Entry 5XXW (electron microscopy, 6.00 A resolution (low resolution: residue-level contacts below are approximate; hydrogen-bond / salt-bridge calls are withheld)); this record covers chains O and P of the 18 polymer chains in the assembly.

# Chain O
Molecule: Tubulin alpha-1A chain
Source organism: Sus scrofa
UniProt: P02550 (TBA1A_PIG); residues 2-439 here = UniProt positions 2-439
Sequence (438 residues; each row starts with the number of its first residue):
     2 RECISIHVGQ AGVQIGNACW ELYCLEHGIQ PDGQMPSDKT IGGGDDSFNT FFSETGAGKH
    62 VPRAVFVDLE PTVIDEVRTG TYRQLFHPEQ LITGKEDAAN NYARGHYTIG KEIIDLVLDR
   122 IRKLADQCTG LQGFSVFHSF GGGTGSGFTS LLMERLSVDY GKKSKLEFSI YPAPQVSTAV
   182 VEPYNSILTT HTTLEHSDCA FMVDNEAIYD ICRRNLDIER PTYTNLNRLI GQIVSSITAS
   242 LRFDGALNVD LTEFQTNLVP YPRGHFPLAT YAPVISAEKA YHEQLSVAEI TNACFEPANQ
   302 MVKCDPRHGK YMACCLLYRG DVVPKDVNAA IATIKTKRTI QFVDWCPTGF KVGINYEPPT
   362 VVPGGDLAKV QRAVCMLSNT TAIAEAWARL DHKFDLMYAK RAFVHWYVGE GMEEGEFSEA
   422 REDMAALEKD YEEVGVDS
Not modelled in the structure: 39-48
Curated features (UniProtKB/Swiss-Prot):
  - active site: E254
  - binding site (GTP): G10, Q11, A12, Q15, E71, A99, S140, G143, G144, T145, G146, T179, E183, N206, Y224, N228, L252
  - binding site (Mg(2+)): E71
  - modified residue: K40 (N6-acetyllysine), Y282 (3'-nitrotyrosine), S439 (Phosphoserine)
  - natural variant: G265 (A265G: this construct carries the variant), T271 to A273 (sequence variant, change not given here)
Residues lining bound ligands: GTP (guanosine-5'-triphosphate): G10, Q11, A12, Q15, I16, D98, A99, A100, N101, S140, G143, G144, T145, G146, I171, T179, E183, N206, Y224, N228, I231

# Chain P
Molecule: Tubulin beta chain
Source organism: Sus scrofa
UniProt: P02554 (TBB_PIG); the author numbering skips numbers that UniProt does not, so the offset changes along the chain: 2-44 = UniProt 2-44; 47-360 = UniProt 45-358; 369-437 = UniProt 359-427
Sequence (426 residues; each row starts with the number of its first residue; note: 10 numbers in that range are skipped by the numbering (no residue carries them; nothing is unmodelled there)):
     2 REIVHIQAGQ CGNQIGAKFW EVISDEHGID PTGSYHGDSD LQL
    47 ERINVYYNEA AGNKYVPRAI LVDLEPGTMD SVRSGPFGQI FRPDNFVFGQ SGAGNNWAKG
   107 HYTEGAELVD SVLDVVRKES ESCDCLQGFQ LTHSLGGGTG SGMGTLLISK IREEYPDRIM
   167 NTFSVVPSPK VSDTVVEPYN ATLSVHQLVE NTDETYCIDN EALYDICFRT LKLTTPTYGD
   227 LNHLVSATMS GVTTCLRFPG QLNADLRKLA VNMVPFPRLH FFMPGFAPLT SRGSQQYRAL
   287 TVPELTQQMF DAKNMMAACD PRHGRYLTVA AVFRGRMSMK EVDEQMLNVQ NKNSSYFVEW
   347 IPNNVKTAVC DIPP
   369 RGLKMSATFI GNSTAIQELF KRISEQFTAM FRRKAFLHWY TGEGMDEMEF TEAESNMNDL
   429 VSEYQQYQD
Curated features (UniProtKB/Swiss-Prot):
  - binding site (GTP): Q11, E71, S140, G144, T145, G146, N206, N228
  - binding site (Mg(2+)): E71
  - modified residue: S40 (Phosphoserine), K60 (N6-acetyllysine), S174 (Phosphoserine), T287 (Phosphothreonine), T292 (Phosphothreonine), R320 (Omega-N-methylarginine)
  - cross-link (Glycyl lysine isopeptide (Lys-Gly)): K60 (interchain with G-Cter in ubiquitin), K326 (interchain with G-Cter in ubiquitin)
Disulfide bonds: C241-C356
Residues lining bound ligands:
  - GDP (guanosine-5'-diphosphate): G10, Q11, C12, Q15, I16, N101, S140, G143, G144, T145, G146, V171, V177, D179, E183, N206, Y224, N228
  - GTP (guanosine-5'-triphosphate): Q247, L248, N249, K254

# How chain O and chain P interact
Contacting residue pairs - 92 pairs, chain O then chain P:
  Q11(O) with G246(P); Q247(P); L248(P); N249(P)
  E71(O) with R2(P)
  P72(O) with R48(P)
  T73(O) with R48(P); R243(P); P245(P)
  D76(O) with E47(P); R48(P)
  E77(O) with P245(P); G246(P)
  K96(O) with R2(P); D130(P)
  E97(O) with R2(P); Q133(P); D251(P); R253(P)
  D98(O) with A250(P); D251(P); R253(P)
  A100(O) with R253(P); K254(P); V257(P)
  N101(O) with K254(P); N258(P)
  N102(O) with V257(P)
  R105(O) with R253(P)
  G144(O) with K254(P)
  P175(O) with N349(P)
  Q176(O) with L333(P)
  V177(O) with D329(P); E330(P); L333(P)
  S178(O) with V351(P); K352(P)
  T179(O) with L248(P); N249(P); K352(P); T353(P)
  A180(O) with N258(P); K352(P)
  V181(O) with N258(P); I347(P); K352(P)
  V182(O) with N258(P)
  Y210(O) with M325(P); K326(P); D329(P)
  R214(O) with K326(P); E330(P)
  E220(O) with K326(P)
  R221(O) with S324(P)
  P222(O) with S324(P); M325(P); K326(P)
  T223(O) with S324(P)
  Y224(O) with Q247(P); L248(P); M325(P), covalent bond
  K394(O) with P348(P); N349(P)
  L397(O) with E345(P); W346(P); P348(P)
  M398(O) with W346(P); I347(P); P348(P)
  A400(O) with W346(P)
  K401(O) with W346(P); Q434(P); Y435(P); D437(P)
  R402(O) with P261(P)
  A403(O) with P261(P); I347(P)
  F404(O) with V257(P); N258(P); M259(P); V260(P); P261(P); T314(P); I347(P)
  V405(O) with P261(P)
  H406(O) with V260(P); P261(P); F262(P); P263(P)
  W407(O) with A256(P); V257(P); V260(P)
Other interface residues (no listed pair), chain O (46 interface residues in all): G143, A174, D211, L227, H393, F395
Other interface residues (no listed pair), chain P (47 interface residues in all): C131, L242, F244, M323, E327, N337

# Overview
Chain O and chain P form an interface of 46 and 47 residues respectively; the contacts include 1 covalent
bond. GTP is bound between chain O and chain P. Bound to chain P: GDP.
Chain O is Tubulin alpha-1A chain and chain P is Tubulin beta chain, both from Sus scrofa; the structure,
GDP-microtubule complexed with KIF5C in ATP state, was determined by electron microscopy together with 5XXT,
5XXV and 5XXX from the same study.
